PDB entry 7K5Y | electron microscopy, 2.76 A resolution | chains H and I of the 13 polymer chains in the assembly

Chain H:
Name: Histone H2B type 1-J
Organism: Homo sapiens
UniProtKB: P06899 (H2B1J_HUMAN); residues 0-125 here correspond to UniProt positions 1-126 (UniProt number = residue number + 1)
Sequence (126 residues; each row starts with the number of its first residue; numbering starts at 0):
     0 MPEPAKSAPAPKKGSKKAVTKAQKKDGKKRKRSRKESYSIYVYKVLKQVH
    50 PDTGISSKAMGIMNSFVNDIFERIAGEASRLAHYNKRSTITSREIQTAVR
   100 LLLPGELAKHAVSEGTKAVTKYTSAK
Disordered / not traced: 0-29, 125
Curated features (UniProtKB/Swiss-Prot):
  - modified residue: Pro1 (N-acetylproline), Glu2 (ADP-ribosyl glutamic acid), Lys5 (N6-(2-hydroxyisobutyryl)lysine), Ser6 (ADP-ribosylserine), Lys11 (N6-(beta-hydroxybutyryl)lysine), Lys12 (N6-(2-hydroxyisobutyryl)lysine), Ser14 (Phosphoserine), Lys15 (N6-acetyllysine), Lys16 (N6-(beta-hydroxybutyryl)lysine), Lys20 (N6-(2-hydroxyisobutyryl)lysine), Lys23 (N6-(2-hydroxyisobutyryl)lysine), Lys24 (N6-(2-hydroxyisobutyryl)lysine), Lys34 (N6-(2-hydroxyisobutyryl)lysine), Glu35 (PolyADP-ribosyl glutamic acid), Ser36 (Phosphoserine), Lys43 (N6-(2-hydroxyisobutyryl)lysine), Lys46 (N6-(2-hydroxyisobutyryl)lysine), Lys57 (N6,N6-dimethyllysine), Arg79 (Dimethylated arginine), Lys85 (N6,N6,N6-trimethyllysine) and 6 more in UniProt
  - glycosylation: Ser112 (O-linked (GlcNAc) serine)
  - cross-link (Glycyl lysine isopeptide (Lys-Gly)): Lys5 (interchain with G-Cter in SUMO2), Lys20 (interchain with G-Cter in SUMO2), Lys34 (interchain with G-Cter in ubiquitin), Lys120 (interchain with G-Cter in ubiquitin)

Chain I:
Molecule: 197-nt DNA strand
Organism: Homo sapiens
Sequence (197 nucleotides; each row starts with the number of its first residue):
     1 GGGCTGGACCCTATACGCGGCCGCCCTGGAGAATCCCGGTGCCGAGGCCG
    51 CTCAATTGGTCGTAGACAGCTCTAGCACCGCTTAAACGCACGTACGCGCT
   101 GTCCCCCGCGTTTTAACCGCCAAGGGGATTACTCCCTAGTCTCCAGGCAC
   151 GTGTCAGATATATACATCCTGTGCATGTATTGAACAGCGACCACCCC

How chain H and chain I interact:
Residue-residue contacts (17; chain H residue first):
  Lys30(H) - DT130(I)  salt bridge to the phosphate
  Arg31(H) - DT129(I)  salt bridge to the phosphate
  Ser32(H) - DT129(I)  hydrogen bond to the phosphate
  Arg33(H) - DC53(I)  sugar contact
  Arg33(H) - DA54(I)  salt bridge to the phosphate
  Tyr42(H) - DG46(I)  hydrogen bond to the phosphate
  Gly53(H) - DG46(I)  phosphate contact
  Ile54(H) - DA45(I)  sugar contact
  Ile54(H) - DG46(I)  phosphate contact
  Ser55(H) - DA45(I)  phosphate contact
  Ser56(H) - DA45(I)  hydrogen bond to the phosphate
  Lys85(H) - DG65(I)  phosphate contact
  Arg86(H) - DG65(I)  phosphate contact
  Ser87(H) - DA64(I)  hydrogen bond to the phosphate
  Ser87(H) - DG65(I)  hydrogen bond to the phosphate
  Thr88(H) - DA64(I)  phosphate contact
  Thr88(H) - DG65(I)  hydrogen bond to the phosphate
Also at the interface, not in a pair above, chain H (14 interface residues in all): Glu35
Also at the interface, not in a pair above, chain I (12 interface residues in all): DG44, DG47, DA66, DA128

Summary:
14 residues of chain H and 12 residues of chain I are in contact; the contacts include 6 hydrogen bonds and 3
salt bridges. Among the polar pairs are Ser32(H)-DT129(I), Tyr42(H)-DG46(I) and Ser56(H)-DA45(I).
Chain H is Histone H2B type 1-J and chain I is a 197-nt DNA strand, both from Homo sapiens; the structure,
Cryo-EM structure of a chromatosome containing human linker histone H1.4, was determined by electron
microscopy (same publication as 7K5X, 7K60, 7K61 and 7K63).
